8R84 - chains L and A of the 6 polymer chains in the assembly; structure by electron microscopy, 3.60 A resolution.

# Chain L (and A)
Name: Ig-like domain-containing protein
Organism: Homo sapiens
Notes: chain A of this document is another copy of the same molecule, construct and numbering; everything in this record applies to it too
UniProtKB: A0A7N5JWI9 (A0A7N5JWI9_AILME); residues 229-576 here correspond to UniProt positions 106-453 (UniProt number = residue number - 123)
Chain sequence (361 residues; numbered 216 to 576; the number before each row is that of its first residue):
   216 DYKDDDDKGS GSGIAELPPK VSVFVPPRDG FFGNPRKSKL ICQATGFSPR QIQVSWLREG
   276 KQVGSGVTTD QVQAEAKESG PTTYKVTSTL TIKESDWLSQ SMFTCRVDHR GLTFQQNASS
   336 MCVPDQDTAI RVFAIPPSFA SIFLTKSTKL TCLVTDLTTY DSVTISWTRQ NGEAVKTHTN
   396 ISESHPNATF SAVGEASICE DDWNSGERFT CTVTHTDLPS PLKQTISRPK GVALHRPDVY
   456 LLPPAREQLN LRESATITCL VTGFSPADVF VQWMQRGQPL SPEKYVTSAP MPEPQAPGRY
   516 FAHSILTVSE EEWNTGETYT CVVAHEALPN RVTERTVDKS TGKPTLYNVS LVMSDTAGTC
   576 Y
Unresolved in the structure: 216-344 (chain A: 216-448)
Disulfide bonds: Cys367-Cys426, Cys474-Cys536
Construct notes: expression tag (216-228)

# Chain L / chain A interface
Contacting residue pairs - 6 pairs, chain L then chain A:
  Leu456(L) - Tyr576(A)
  Thr551(L) - Tyr576(A)
  Thr556(L) - Tyr576(A)
  Tyr562(L) - Thr571(A)  hydrogen bond (side chain-backbone)
  Tyr562(L) - Ala572(A)
  Leu566(L) - Leu566(A)  hydrophobic
Interface residues without a listed pair, chain L (8 interface residues in all): Val564, Met568, Asp570
Interface residues without a listed pair, chain A (7 interface residues in all): Tyr562, Val564, Met568

# Summary
The interface between chain L and chain A involves 8 residues on one side and 7 on the other; the contacts
include 1 hydrogen bond. The hydrogen-bonded pair is Tyr562(L)-Thr571(A).
Both chains are Ig-like domain-containing protein (Homo sapiens). Entry 8R84 (pentameric IgMFc-AIM complex
focused refinement) was determined by electron microscopy, deposited together with 8R83.
